PDB entry 1Y8Z | X-ray diffraction, 1.90 A resolution | chains C and B of the 4 polymer chains in the assembly

[Chain C]
Molecule: 13-nt DNA strand
Sequence (13 nucleotides; each row starts with the number of its first residue):
     1 GATACTXAGA TAG
Modified residues: 5HU (5-hydroxymethyluridine-2'-deoxy-5'-monophosphate) at position 7

[Chain B]
Protein: DNA alpha-glucosyltransferase
From: Enterobacteria phage T4
Notes: EC 2.4.1.26
UniProt: P04519 (GSTA_BPT4); residues 1001-1400 here correspond to UniProt positions 1-400 (UniProt number = residue number - 1000)
Amino-acid sequence (402 residues; each row starts with the number of its first residue):
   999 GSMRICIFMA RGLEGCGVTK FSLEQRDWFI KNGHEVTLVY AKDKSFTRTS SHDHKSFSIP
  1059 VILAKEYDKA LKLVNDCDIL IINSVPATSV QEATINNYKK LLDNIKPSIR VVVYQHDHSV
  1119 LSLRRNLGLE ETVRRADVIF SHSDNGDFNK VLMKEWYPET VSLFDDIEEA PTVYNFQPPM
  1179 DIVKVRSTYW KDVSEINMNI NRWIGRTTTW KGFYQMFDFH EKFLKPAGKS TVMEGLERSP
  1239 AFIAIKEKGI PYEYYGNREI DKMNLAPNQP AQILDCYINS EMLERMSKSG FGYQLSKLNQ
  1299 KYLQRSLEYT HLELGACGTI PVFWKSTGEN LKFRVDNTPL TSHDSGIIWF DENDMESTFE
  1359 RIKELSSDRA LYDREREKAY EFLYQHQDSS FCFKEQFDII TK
Not modelled in the structure: 1142-1170
Construct notes: cloning artifact (999-1000); modified residue (1014, 1274)
Modified residues: Cys1014 (s,s-(2-hydroxyethyl)thiocysteine; CME); Cys1274 (s,s-(2-hydroxyethyl)thiocysteine; CME)
Ligand contacts:
  - cobalt hexammine(III) (NCO): Arg1132, Arg1133, Ala1134, Asp1135
  - UDP (uridine-5'-diphosphate): Gly1013, Cys1014, Gly1015, Lys1018, Arg1046, Ser1049, His1050, Gly1203, Arg1204, Trp1208, Lys1209, Gly1233, Cys1274, Tyr1275, Ile1276, Asn1277, Met1280, Glu1306, Tyr1307, Thr1308, Glu1311

[Chain C / chain B interface]
Contacting residue pairs (15):
  DA10(C) - Leu1119(B)  base contact
  DT11(C) - Ser1117(B)  hydrogen bond to the phosphate
  DT11(C) - Leu1119(B)  sugar contact
  DT11(C) - Thr1207(B)  base contact
  DT11(C) - Trp1208(B)  phosphate contact
  DT11(C) - Tyr1300(B)  phosphate contact
  DA12(C) - Ser1117(B)  hydrogen bond to the phosphate
  DA12(C) - Leu1119(B)  sugar contact
  DA12(C) - Ser1120(B)  phosphate contact
  DA12(C) - Arg1123(B)  hydrogen bond to the phosphate
  DA12(C) - Thr1206(B)  hydrogen bond to the phosphate
  DA12(C) - Trp1208(B)  hydrogen bond to the phosphate
  DG13(C) - Arg1009(B)  salt bridge to the phosphate
  DG13(C) - Arg1123(B)  salt bridge to the phosphate
  DG13(C) - Pro1238(B)  base contact
Other interface residues (no listed pair), chain B (12 interface residues in all): Ser1237, Ala1239

[Summary]
4 residues of chain C face 12 of chain B across their interface, with 5 hydrogen bonds and 2 salt bridges.
Among the polar pairs are DT11(C)-Ser1117(B), DA12(C)-Ser1117(B) and DA12(C)-Arg1123(B). Bound to chain B:
cobalt hexammine(III) and UDP.
Here chain C is a 13-nt DNA strand and chain B is DNA alpha-glucosyltransferase (Enterobacteria phage T4).
Entry 1Y8Z (alpha-glucosyltransferase in complex with UDP and a 13-mer DNA containing a HMU base at 1.9 A ...)
was determined by X-ray diffraction together with 1XV5, 1Y6F, 1Y6G and 1YA6 from the same study.
